Entry 7FDB (electron microscopy, 4.80 A resolution (low resolution: residue-level contacts below are approximate; hydrogen-bond / salt-bridge calls are withheld)); this record covers chains V and W of the 31 polymer chains in the assembly.

Chain V (and W):
Name: V-type proton ATPase subunit c
From: Saccharomyces cerevisiae S288C
Notes: chain W of this document is another copy of the same molecule, construct and numbering; everything in this record applies to it too
Reference sequence: P25515 (VATL1_YEAST); residue numbers follow UniProt; this construct covers 1-160
Sequence (160 residues; row label = number of the first residue in the row):
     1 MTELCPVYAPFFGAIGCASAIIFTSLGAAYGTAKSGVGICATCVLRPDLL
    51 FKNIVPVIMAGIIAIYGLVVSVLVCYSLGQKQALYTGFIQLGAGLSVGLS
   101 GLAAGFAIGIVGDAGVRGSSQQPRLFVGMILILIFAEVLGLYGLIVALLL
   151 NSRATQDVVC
Disordered / not traced: 160
UniProt features mapped onto this chain:
  - site: E137 (Essential for proton translocation)
  - mutagenesis: E137 (E137D: Partial inactivation; E137Q/V/K: Inactivation)

How chain V and chain W interact:
Pairs across the interface - 59 pairs, chain V then chain W:
  L4(V) with M1(W); V7(W); Q80(W)
  A83(V) with Q80(W)
  Y85(V) with P10(W); L78(W); G79(W); Q80(W)
  F88(V) with V7(W); F11(W); A14(W); I15(W)
  I89(V) with A14(W)
  G92(V) with A14(W); I15(W)
  S96(V) with A18(W); I22(W)
  L99(V) with I22(W)
  S100(V) with I22(W); S25(W)
  A103(V) with S25(W); L26(W); A29(W)
  F106(V) with A33(W)
  A107(V) with A29(W); T32(W); A33(W)
  I110(V) with A33(W); V37(W)
  V111(V) with T32(W); V37(W)
  A114(V) with C40(W)
  G115(V) with C40(W)
  G118(V) with V44(W)
  Q122(V) with V44(W)
  L125(V) with C43(W); V44(W)
  V127(V) with L50(W)
  L131(V) with I54(W)
  I132(V) with G36(W); V57(W)
  F135(V) with T32(W); V57(W); I58(W); G61(W)
  L139(V) with S25(W); A28(W); A64(W)
  Y142(V) with I65(W); L68(W)
  V146(V) with L68(W)
  L149(V) with C75(W)
  L150(V) with C75(W)
  R153(V) with C75(W); Y76(W); L78(W)
  D157(V) with Q80(W); K81(W)
  V159(V) with Q80(W)
Other interface residues (no listed pair), chain V (34 interface residues in all): L95, A104, I145
Other interface residues (no listed pair), chain W (36 interface residues in all): I21, A60, V72

Summary:
Chain V and chain W form an interface of 34 and 36 residues respectively. UniProt lists one mutagenesis site
on chain V.
Both chains are V-type proton ATPase subunit c (Saccharomyces cerevisiae S288C). Entry 7FDB (CryoEM Structures
of Reconstituted V-ATPase,State2) was determined by electron microscopy.
